PDB entry 7LMB | electron microscopy, 3.80 A resolution | chains D and G of the 8 polymer chains in the assembly

Chain D:
Molecule: Telomerase holoenzyme Teb1 subunit
Source organism: Tetrahymena thermophila
UniProtKB: D2CVN6 (TEB1_TETTS); residue numbers follow UniProt; this construct covers 1-701
Chain sequence (701 residues; numbered 1 to 701; the number before each row is that of its first residue):
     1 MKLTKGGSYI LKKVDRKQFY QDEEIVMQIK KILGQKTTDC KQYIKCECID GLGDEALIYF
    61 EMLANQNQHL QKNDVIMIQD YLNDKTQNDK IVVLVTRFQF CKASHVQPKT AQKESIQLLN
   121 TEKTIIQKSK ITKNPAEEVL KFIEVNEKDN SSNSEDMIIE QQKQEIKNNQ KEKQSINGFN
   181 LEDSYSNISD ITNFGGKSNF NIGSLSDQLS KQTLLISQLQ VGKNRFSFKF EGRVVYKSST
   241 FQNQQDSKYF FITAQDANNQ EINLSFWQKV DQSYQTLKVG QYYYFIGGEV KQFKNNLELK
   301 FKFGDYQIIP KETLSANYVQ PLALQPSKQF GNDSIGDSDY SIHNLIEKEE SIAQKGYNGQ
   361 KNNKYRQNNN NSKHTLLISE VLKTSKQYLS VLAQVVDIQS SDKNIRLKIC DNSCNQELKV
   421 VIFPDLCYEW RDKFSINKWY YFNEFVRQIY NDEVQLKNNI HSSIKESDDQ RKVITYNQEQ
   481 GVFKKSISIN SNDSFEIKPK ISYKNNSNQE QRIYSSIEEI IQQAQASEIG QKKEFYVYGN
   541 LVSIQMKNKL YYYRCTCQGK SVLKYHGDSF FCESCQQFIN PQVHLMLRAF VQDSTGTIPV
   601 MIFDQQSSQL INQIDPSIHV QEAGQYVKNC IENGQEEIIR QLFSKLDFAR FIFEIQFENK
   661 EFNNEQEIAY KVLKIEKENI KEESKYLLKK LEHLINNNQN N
Unresolved in the structure: 1-510, 698-701
Bound ions: Zn2+: Cys572, Cys575

Chain G:
Molecule: Telomerase associated protein p50
Source organism: Tetrahymena thermophila
UniProtKB: D2CVN8 (TAP50_TETTS); residue numbers follow UniProt; this construct covers 1-422
Chain sequence (422 residues; row label = number of the first residue in the row):
     1 MKLLLQNQNI FQKLKNTLNG CIKKFYDTYQ DLEQMQKFEM IVEDKLLFRY SCSQSEMFSA
    61 QIQAHYLEKR VLQLTDGNVK YIVNFRDKGV LDKANFFDTP NNSLVIIRQW SYEIYYTKNT
   121 FQINLVIDEM RCIDIITTIF YCKLELDFTQ GIKGISKSSS FSNQIYEYSA QYYKAIQLLK
   181 KLLINDSYIS ELYNSTKSKQ QPRLFIFQSF KPKMNLAEQN LSRQFEQCQQ DDFGDGCLLQ
   241 IVNYTHQSLK QIENKNNSNQ IVNGQNEISK KKRVLKSNED LYKISLQKQL KIFQEEEIEL
   301 HSQSTIRNQT NQQLETFESD TSKRNSEKIL HSINELNTSK QKVNQMNSSQ HQIQKLENNN
   361 LNKNILNQIN ENDIKNELEE RQQQHLTQSF NSKAQLKKII TLKKNQDILL FKPQEQEGSK
   421 KY
Unresolved in the structure: 185-422

Interface between chain D and chain G:
Residue-residue contacts (5):
  Ile521(D) - Tyr141(G)
  Gln525(D) - Tyr141(G)
  Ser527(D) - Lys143(G)
  Glu665(D) - Leu3(G)
  Gln666(D) - Lys2(G)
Other interface residues (no listed pair), chain D (7 interface residues in all): Glu518, Ala526

Summary:
7 residues of chain D face 4 of chain G across their interface. The Zn2+ site is built by Cys572(D) and
Cys575(D).
Chain D is Telomerase holoenzyme Teb1 subunit and chain G is Telomerase associated protein p50, both from
Tetrahymena thermophila; the structure, Tetrahymena telomerase T5D5 structure at 3.8 Angstrom, was determined
by electron microscopy, deposited together with 7LMA.
